6RYL - chains A and F of the 5 polymer chains in the assembly; structure by X-ray diffraction, 2.63 A resolution.

Chain A:
Protein: Protein WUSCHEL
Organism: Arabidopsis thaliana
Reference sequence: Q9SB92 (WUS_ARATH); residues 34-103 here = UniProt positions 34-103
Sequence (76 residues; row label = number of the first residue in the row):
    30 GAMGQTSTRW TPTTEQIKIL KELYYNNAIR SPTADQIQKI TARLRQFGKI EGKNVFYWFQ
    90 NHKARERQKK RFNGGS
Disordered / not traced: 30-38, 100-105
Construct notes: expression tag (30-33, 104-105)
Curated features (UniProtKB/Swiss-Prot):
  - DNA-binding region: Gln-34 to Lys-99 (Homeobox)
  - mutagenesis: Pro-41 (P41L: In wus-3; weak allele in which meristem stem cells are misspecified and appear to undergo differentiation)
From the paper describing this entry:
  - binding site for the 16-nt DNA strand (chain F): Arg-38
  - binding site for the 16-nt DNA strand: Arg-94
  - mutagenesis - T35R, S36R, R94K: increased binding to TAAT probe
  - mutagenesis - T35R, S36R: unchanged binding to TGAA probe
  - mutagenesis - R94K (40-fold): decreased binding to TGAA probe

Chain F:
Molecule: 16-nt DNA strand
Sequence (16 nucleotides; row label = number of the first residue in the row):
     1 CACAACCCAT TAACAC

How chain A and chain F interact:
Contacting residue pairs (14; chain A residue first):
  Trp-39(A) / DA4(F)  phosphate contact
  Trp-39(A) / DA5(F)  phosphate contact
  Lys-82(A) / DC6(F)  salt bridge to the phosphate
  Asn-83(A) / DA5(F)  hydrogen bond to the phosphate
  Tyr-86(A) / DA5(F)  phosphate contact
  Tyr-86(A) / DC6(F)  phosphate contact
  Trp-87(A) / DA4(F)  phosphate contact
  Gln-89(A) / DC7(F)  base contact
  Asn-90(A) / DA4(F)  hydrogen bond to the base
  Asn-90(A) / DA5(F)  hydrogen bond to the base
  Asn-90(A) / DC6(F)  base contact
  Arg-94(A) / DA2(F)  hydrogen bond to the phosphate
  Arg-94(A) / DC3(F)  hydrogen bond to the phosphate
  Lys-98(A) / DA2(F)  salt bridge to the phosphate
Interface residues without a listed pair, chain A (10 interface residues in all): Pro-41

In short:
The interface between chain A and chain F involves 10 residues on one side and 6 on the other, with 5 hydrogen
bonds and 2 salt bridges. Polar contacts include Asn-90(A)/DA4(F), Asn-90(A)/DA5(F) and Asn-83(A)/DA5(F). From
the paper: a binding site for the 16-nt DNA strand (chain F) at Arg-38(A); T35R, S36R and R94K of chain A
increase binding to TAAT probe.
Chain A is Protein WUSCHEL (Arabidopsis thaliana) and chain F is a 16-nt DNA strand; the structure, WUS-HD
bound to TAAT DNA, was determined by X-ray diffraction together with 6RY3, 6RYD and 6RYI from the same study.
